Entry 6AWC (electron microscopy, 7.90 A resolution (low resolution: residue-level contacts below are approximate; hydrogen-bond / salt-bridge calls are withheld)); this record covers chains A and W of the 27 polymer chains in the assembly.

== Chain A ==
Molecule: 16S rRNA
Organism: Escherichia coli
Sequence (1539 nucleotides; each row starts with the number of its first residue):
     2 AAUUGAAGAG UUUGAUCAUG GCUCAGAUUG AACGCUGGCG GCAGGCCUAA CACAUGCAAG
    62 UCGAACGGUA ACAGGAAGAA GCUUGCUUCU UUGCUGACGA GUGGCGGACG GGUGAGUAAU
   122 GUCUGGGAAA CUGCCUGAUG GAGGGGGAUA ACUACUGGAA ACGGUAGCUA AUACCGCAUA
   182 ACGUCGCAAG ACCAAAGAGG GGGACCUUCG GGCCUCUUGC CAUCGGAUGU GCCCAGAUGG
   242 GAUUAGCUAG UAGGUGGGGU AACGGCUCAC CUAGGCGACG AUCCCUAGCU GGUCUGAGAG
   302 GAUGACCAGC CACACUGGAA CUGAGACACG GUCCAGACUC CUACGGGAGG CAGCAGUGGG
   362 GAAUAUUGCA CAAUGGGCGC AAGCCUGAUG CAGCCAUGCC GCGUGUAUGA AGAAGGCCUU
   422 CGGGUUGUAA AGUACUUUCA GCGGGGAGGA AGGGAGUAAA GUUAAUACCU UUGCUCAUUG
   482 ACGUUACCCG CAGAAGAAGC ACCGGCUAAC UCCGUGCCAG CAGCCGCGGU AAUACGGAGG
   542 GUGCAAGCGU UAAUCGGAAU UACUGGGCGU AAAGCGCACG CAGGCGGUUU GUUAAGUCAG
   602 AUGUGAAAUC CCCGGGCUCA ACCUGGGAAC UGCAUCUGAU ACUGGCAAGC UUGAGUCUCG
   662 UAGAGGGGGG UAGAAUUCCA GGUGUAGCGG UGAAAUGCGU AGAGAUCUGG AGGAAUACCG
   722 GUGGCGAAGG CGGCCCCCUG GACGAAGACU GACGCUCAGG UGCGAAAGCG UGGGGAGCAA
   782 ACAGGAUUAG AUACCCUGGU AGUCCACGCC GUAAACGAUG UCGACUUGGA GGUUGUGCCC
   842 UUGAGGCGUG GCUUCCGGAG CUAACGCGUU AAGUCGACCG CCUGGGGAGU ACGGCCGCAA
   902 GGUUAAAACU CAAAUGAAUU GACGGGGGCC CGCACAAGCG GUGGAGCAUG UGGUUUAAUU
   962 CGAUGCAACG CGAAGAACCU UACCUGGUCU UGACAUCCAC GGAAGUUUUC AGAGAUGAGA
  1022 AUGUGCCUUC GGGAACCGUG AGACAGGUGC UGCAUGGCUG UCGUCAGCUC GUGUUGUGAA
  1082 AUGUUGGGUU AAGUCCCGCA ACGAGCGCAA CCCUUAUCCU UUGUUGCCAG CGGUCCGGCC
  1142 GGGAACUCAA AGGAGACUGC CAGUGAUAAA CUGGAGGAAG GUGGGGAUGA CGUCAAGUCA
  1202 UCAUGGCCCU UACGACCAGG GCUACACACG UGCUACAAUG GCGCAUACAA AGAGAAGCGA
  1262 CCUCGCGAGA GCAAGCGGAC CUCAUAAAGU GCGUCGUAGU CCGGAUUGGA GUCUGCAACU
  1322 CGACUCCAUG AAGUCGGAAU CGCUAGUAAU CGUGGAUCAG AAUGCCACGG UGAAUACGUU
  1382 CCCGGGCCUU GUACACACCG CCCGUCACAC CAUGGGAGUG GGUUGCAAAA GAAGUAGGUA
  1442 GCUUAACCUU CGGGAGGGCG CUUACCACUU UGUGAUUCAU GACUGGGGUG AAGUCGUAAC
  1502 AAGGUAACCG UAGGGGAACC UGCGGUUGGA UCACCUCCU
Disordered / not traced: 1400-1495

== Chain W ==
Protein: 30S ribosomal protein S20
Organism: Escherichia coli
Reference sequence: B7MAE3 (RS20_ECO45); residues 2-86 here correspond to UniProt positions 3-87 (UniProt number = residue number + 1)
Amino-acid sequence (85 residues; numbered 2 to 86; the number before each row is that of its first residue):
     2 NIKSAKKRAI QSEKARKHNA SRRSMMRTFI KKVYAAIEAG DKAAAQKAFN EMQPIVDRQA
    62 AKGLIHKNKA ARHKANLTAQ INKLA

== How chain A and chain W interact ==
Pairs across the interface (83; chain A residue first):
  A60(A) - Lys4(W)
  G61(A) - Ile3(W)
  G61(A) - Lys4(W)
  G61(A) - Ala6(W)
  U62(A) - Ser5(W)
  G104(A) - Lys8(W)
  G104(A) - Ile11(W)
  G105(A) - Lys8(W)
  G105(A) - Gln12(W)
  C106(A) - Ala6(W)
  C106(A) - Lys8(W)
  C106(A) - Arg9(W)
  G107(A) - Lys4(W)
  G107(A) - Ala6(W)
  G107(A) - Arg9(W)
  A131(A) - His67(W)
  A131(A) - Asn69(W)
  C132(A) - His67(W)
  C175(A) - Lys15(W)
  C176(A) - His19(W)
  C176(A) - Arg23(W)
  G177(A) - Arg23(W)
  C178(A) - Arg59(W)
  A182(A) - Ala62(W)
  G184(A) - Asp58(W)
  G184(A) - Ala62(W)
  U185(A) - Gln54(W)
  U185(A) - Asp58(W)
  U185(A) - Lys68(W)
  U185(A) - Ala72(W)
  U185(A) - Lys75(W)
  C186(A) - Phe50(W)
  C186(A) - Gln54(W)
  C186(A) - Ala72(W)
  C186(A) - Lys75(W)
  C186(A) - Ala76(W)
  C186(A) - Thr79(W)
  G187(A) - Thr79(W)
  G187(A) - Ala80(W)
  G187(A) - Asn83(W)
  C188(A) - Asn83(W)
  A189(A) - Gln47(W)
  A189(A) - Thr79(W)
  A189(A) - Ile82(W)
  A189(A) - Asn83(W)
  A190(A) - Gln47(W)
  A190(A) - Phe50(W)
  A190(A) - Asn51(W)
  G191(A) - Phe50(W)
  G191(A) - Asn51(W)
  G191(A) - Gln54(W)
  A192(A) - Gln54(W)
  A192(A) - Pro55(W)
  A192(A) - Asp58(W)
  C193(A) - Pro55(W)
  C193(A) - Asp58(W)
  C193(A) - Arg59(W)
  C194(A) - Arg59(W)
  C194(A) - Ala62(W)
  A195(A) - Lys63(W)
  A223(A) - Ala61(W)
  A223(A) - Ala62(W)
  A223(A) - Lys63(W)
  A223(A) - Gly64(W)
  U224(A) - Ala61(W)
  U224(A) - Ala62(W)
  U224(A) - Gly64(W)
  U224(A) - Lys68(W)
  C225(A) - Lys68(W)
  G258(A) - Asn77(W)
  U261(A) - Lys70(W)
  U261(A) - Arg73(W)
  A263(A) - Lys70(W)
  A263(A) - Arg73(W)
  C264(A) - Arg73(W)
  C322(A) - Arg17(W)
  U323(A) - Ser13(W)
  U323(A) - Arg17(W)
  G324(A) - Arg9(W)
  G324(A) - Ala16(W)
  G331(A) - Asn2(W)
  G331(A) - Lys4(W)
  G332(A) - Asn2(W)
Other interface residues (no listed pair), chain A (42 interface residues in all): U103, G108, G260, A262
Other interface residues (no listed pair), chain W (41 interface residues in all): Ala71, Ala86

== Summary ==
The interface between chain A and chain W involves 42 residues on one side and 41 on the other.
Chain A is 16S rRNA and chain W is 30S ribosomal protein S20, both from Escherichia coli; the structure,
Structure of 30S ribosomal subunit and RNA polymerase complex in rotated state, was determined by electron
microscopy (same publication as 6AWB and 6AWD).
